PDB entry 1D2T | X-ray diffraction, 1.90 A resolution | chain A

# Chain A
Molecule: Acid phosphatase
From: Escherichia blattae
Notes: EC 3.1.3.2; fragment: acid phosphatase
UniProtKB: Q9S1A6 (Q9S1A6_ESCBL); residues 1-231 here correspond to UniProt positions 19-249 (UniProt number = residue number + 18)
Sequence (231 residues; numbered 1 to 231; the number before each row is that of its first residue):
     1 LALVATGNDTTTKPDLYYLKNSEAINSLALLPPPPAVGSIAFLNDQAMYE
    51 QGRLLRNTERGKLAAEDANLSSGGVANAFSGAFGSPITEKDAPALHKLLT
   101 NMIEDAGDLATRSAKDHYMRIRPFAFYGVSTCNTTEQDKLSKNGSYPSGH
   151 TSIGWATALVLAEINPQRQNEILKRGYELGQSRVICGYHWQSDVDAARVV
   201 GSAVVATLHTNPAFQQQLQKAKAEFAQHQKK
Not modelled in the structure: 1-6, 135-136, 231
Disulfides: Cys132-Cys186
What the authors report for this chain:
  - conformationally variable residues (order/disorder transition): Asn133 to Asn143
  - self-association interface (contacts with another copy of this molecule); pairs are residue here / residue on that copy: Glu23-Gln169 (hydrogen bond), Asn26-Asn170 (hydrogen bond), Arg53-Phe126 (hydrogen bond), Asn57-Lys142 (hydrogen bond), Trp155-Ser202 (hydrogen bond), Gln169-Thr207 (hydrogen bond), Ile25, Leu30, Val37, Ile40, Leu43, Leu54, Ile121, Phe126, Trp155, Leu159, Leu173, Tyr177, Val199
  - binding site for sulfate ion: Lys115, Arg122, Ser148, Gly149, His150, His189
  - catalytic residues: Lys115, Arg122, Ser148, Gly149, His150, Arg183, His189, Asp193 (proposed by the authors, not directly observed)
  - contacts within the chain: Glu178-Ser182 (hydrogen bond), Arg60-Ser182 (hydrogen bond), His189-Asp193 (hydrogen bond)

# In short
The paper reports catalytic residues Lys115, Arg122 and Ser148 among others; a binding site for sulfate ion at
Lys115, Arg122 and Ser148 among others.
Chain A is Acid phosphatase (Escherichia blattae); the structure, Crystal structure of acid phosphatase from
escherichia blattae, was determined by X-ray diffraction, deposited together with 1EOI.
